PDB entry 8DR4 | electron microscopy, 2.45 A resolution | chains A and I of the 12 polymer chains in the assembly

== Chain A ==
Molecule: Replication factor C subunit 1
Source organism: Saccharomyces cerevisiae
UniProtKB: P38630 (RFC1_YEAST); residue numbers follow UniProt; this construct covers 1-861
Amino-acid sequence (918 residues; numbered 1 to 918; the number before each row is that of its first residue):
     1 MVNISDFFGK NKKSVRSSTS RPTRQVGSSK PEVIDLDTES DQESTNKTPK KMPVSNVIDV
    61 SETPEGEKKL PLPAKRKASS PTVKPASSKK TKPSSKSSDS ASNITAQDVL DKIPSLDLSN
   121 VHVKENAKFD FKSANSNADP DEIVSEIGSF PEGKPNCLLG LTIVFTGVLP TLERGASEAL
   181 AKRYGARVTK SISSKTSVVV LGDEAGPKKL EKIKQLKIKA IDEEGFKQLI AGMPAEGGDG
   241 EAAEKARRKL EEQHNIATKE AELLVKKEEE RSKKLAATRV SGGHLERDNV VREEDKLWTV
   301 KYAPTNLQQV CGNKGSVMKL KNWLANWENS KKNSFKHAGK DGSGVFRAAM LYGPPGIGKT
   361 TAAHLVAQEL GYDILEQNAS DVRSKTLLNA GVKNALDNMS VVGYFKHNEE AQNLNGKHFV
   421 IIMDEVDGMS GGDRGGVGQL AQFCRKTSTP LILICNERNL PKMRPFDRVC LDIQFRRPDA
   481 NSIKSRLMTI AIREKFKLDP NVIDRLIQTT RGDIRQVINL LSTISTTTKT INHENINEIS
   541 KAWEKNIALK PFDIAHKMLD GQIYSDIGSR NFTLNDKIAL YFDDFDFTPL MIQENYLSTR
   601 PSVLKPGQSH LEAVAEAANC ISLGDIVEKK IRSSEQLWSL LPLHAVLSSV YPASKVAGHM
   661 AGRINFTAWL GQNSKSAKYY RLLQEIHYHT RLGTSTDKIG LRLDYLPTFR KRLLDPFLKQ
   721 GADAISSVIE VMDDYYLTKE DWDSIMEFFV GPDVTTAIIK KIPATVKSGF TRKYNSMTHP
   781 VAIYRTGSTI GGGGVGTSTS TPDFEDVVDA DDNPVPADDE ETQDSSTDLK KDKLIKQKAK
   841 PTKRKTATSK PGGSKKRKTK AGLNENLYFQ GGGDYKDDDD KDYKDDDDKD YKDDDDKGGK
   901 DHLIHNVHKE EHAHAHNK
Not modelled in the structure: 1-289, 787-918
Differences from the reference sequence: expression tag (862-918)
Bound ions: Mg2+: Thr360 (together with ATP-gamma-S)
Small-molecule neighbours: ATP-gamma-S (AGS; phosphothiophosphoric acid-adenylate ester): Thr299, Tyr302, Ala303, Pro304, Gln309, Val310, Cys311, Pro354, Pro355, Gly356, Ile357, Gly358, Lys359, Thr360, Thr361, Asn456, Arg486, Ile514, Arg515, Ile518
Swiss-Prot annotation at these positions:
  - motif (Nuclear localization signal): Lys830 to Leu834, Lys855 to Lys860
  - binding site (ATP): Thr299, Cys311, Gly353 to Thr361, Asn456
  - modified residue: Thr38 (Phosphothreonine), Ser40 (Phosphoserine), Thr63 (Phosphothreonine)
  - mutagenesis: Asp427 (D427H: In cs mutant CDC44-2; causes cell cycle arrest), Gly436 (G436R: In cs mutant CDC44-3/4; causes cell cycle arrest), Gly512 (G512A: In cs mutant CDC44-9; no effect), Asp513 (D513N: In cs mutants CDC44-1/5/8 and CDC44-9; causes cell cycle arrest)

== Chain I ==
Molecule: 19-nt DNA strand
Sequence (19 nucleotides; row label = number of the first residue in the row):
    10 TTTCGGGGGG GCCGGGGGG

== How chain A and chain I interact ==
Pairs across the interface - 13 pairs, chain A then chain I:
  Thr386(A) - DG20(I)  phosphate contact
  Gly431(A) - DG19(I)  sugar contact
  Gly432(A) - DG18(I)  phosphate contact
  Gly432(A) - DG19(I)  phosphate contact
  Asp586(A) - DT10(I)  base contact
  Asp586(A) - DT11(I)  base contact
  Leu590(A) - DT10(I)  base contact
  Lys629(A) - DT12(I)  base contact
  Arg632(A) - DT11(I)  base contact
  Arg632(A) - DT12(I)  hydrogen bond to the base
  Gln636(A) - DC13(I)  hydrogen bond to the sugar
  Trp669(A) - DT10(I)  base contact
  Leu670(A) - DT10(I)  base contact
Also at the interface, not in a pair above, chain A (15 interface residues in all): Ser384, Arg434, Glu628, Ser633, Ser634

== Overview ==
Chain A and chain I form an interface of 15 and 7 residues respectively; the contacts include 2 hydrogen
bonds. Polar contacts include Arg632(A)-DT12(I) and Gln636(A)-DC13(I). Chain A binds ATP-gamma-S. UniProt
lists 12 ATP-binding residues and 4 mutagenesis sites on chain A.
Chain A is Replication factor C subunit 1 (Saccharomyces cerevisiae) and chain I is a 19-nt DNA strand; the
structure, Open state of RFC:PCNA bound to a 3' ss/dsDNA junction (DNA2) without NTD, was determined by
electron microscopy (same publication as 8DQW, 8DQX, 8DQZ, 8DR0, 8DR1, 8DR3 and 3 further entries).
